PDB entry 5CZ5 | X-ray diffraction, 2.80 A resolution | chains H and I of the 28 polymer chains in the assembly

[Chain H]
Molecule: Proteasome subunit beta type-2
From: Saccharomyces cerevisiae (strain ATCC 204508 / S288c)
Notes: EC 3.4.25.1
Reference sequence: P25043 (PSB2_YEAST); residues 1-232 here correspond to UniProt positions 30-261 (UniProt number = residue number + 29)
Sequence (232 residues; each row starts with the number of its first residue):
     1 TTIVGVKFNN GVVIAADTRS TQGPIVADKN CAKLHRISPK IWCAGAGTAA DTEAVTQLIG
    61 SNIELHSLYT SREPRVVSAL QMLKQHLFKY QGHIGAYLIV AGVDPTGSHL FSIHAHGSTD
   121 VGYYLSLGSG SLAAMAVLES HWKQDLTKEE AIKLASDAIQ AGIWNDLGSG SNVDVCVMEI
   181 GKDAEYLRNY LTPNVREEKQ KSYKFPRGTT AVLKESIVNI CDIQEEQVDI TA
Disordered / not traced: 223-232
Glycans and other covalent adducts: CARFILZOMIB, bound form (3BV) linked to Thr1
Small-molecule neighbours: CARFILZOMIB, bound form (3BV; N-{(2S)-2-[(morpholin-4-ylacetyl)amino]-4-phenylbutanoyl}-L-leucyl-N-[(2R,3S,4S)-1,3-dihydroxy-2,6-dimethylheptan-4-yl]-L-phenylalaninamide): Arg19, Ser20, Thr21, Gln22, Ala27, Cys31, Lys33, Gly45, Ala46, Gly47, Thr48, Ala49, Thr52, Ser129, Gly168
Swiss-Prot annotation at these positions:
  - active site: Thr1 (Nucleophile)
From the paper describing this entry:
  - catalytic residues: Lys33 (proposed by the authors, not directly observed)

[Chain I]
Molecule: Proteasome subunit beta type-3
From: Saccharomyces cerevisiae (strain ATCC 204508 / S288c)
Notes: EC 3.4.25.1
Reference sequence: P25451 (PSB3_YEAST); residues 0-204 here correspond to UniProt positions 1-205 (UniProt number = residue number + 1)
Sequence (205 residues; each row starts with the number of its first residue; numbering starts at 0):
     0 MSDPSSINGG IVVAMTGKDC VAIACDLRLG SQSLGVSNKF EKIFHYGHVF LGITGLATDV
    60 TTLNEMFRYK TNLYKLKEER AIEPETFTQL VSSSLYERRF GPYFVGPVVA GINSKSGKPF
   120 IAGFDLIGCI DEAKDFIVSG TASDQLFGMC ESLYEPNLEP EDLFETISQA LLNAADRDAL
   180 SGWGAVVYII KKDEVVKRYL KMRQD
Disordered / not traced: 0
Ion coordination: Mg2+ site 1: Ala174, Asp177, Ser180; Mg2+ site 2: Asp204 (shared with 3 residues of chain Y)
Small-molecule neighbours: CARFILZOMIB, bound form (3BV; N-{(2S)-2-[(morpholin-4-ylacetyl)amino]-4-phenylbutanoyl}-L-leucyl-N-[(2R,3S,4S)-1,3-dihydroxy-2,6-dimethylheptan-4-yl]-L-phenylalaninamide): Ser4, Arg98, Asp124, Leu125, Ile126, Cys128
Swiss-Prot annotation at these positions:
  - modified residue: Ser30 (Phosphoserine)
  - cross-link: Lys69 (Glycyl lysine isopeptide (Lys-Gly) (interchain with G-Cter in ubiquitin))

[How chain H and chain I interact]
Pairs across the interface - 59 pairs, chain H then chain I:
  Ile25(H) - Asp143(I)
  Ile25(H) - Phe146(I)  hydrophobic
  Ala27(H) - Asp130(I)
  Asp28(H) - Asp130(I)
  Asp28(H) - Glu131(I)
  Lys29(H) - Glu150(I)  salt bridge
  Thr48(H) - Ile126(I)
  Ala49(H) - Cys128(I)  hydrophobic
  Ala50(H) - Tyr95(I)
  Ala50(H) - Ile126(I)  hydrophobic
  Ala50(H) - Cys128(I)  hydrophobic
  Asp51(H) - Tyr95(I)  hydrogen bond
  Asp51(H) - Arg98(I)  salt bridge
  Ala54(H) - Tyr95(I)
  Tyr90(H) - Phe99(I)  hydrophobic
  His93(H) - Arg98(I)
  His93(H) - Phe99(I)
  Ile94(H) - Phe99(I)  hydrophobic
  Arg196(H) - Glu150(I)  salt bridge
  Lys199(H) - Glu150(I)
  Lys199(H) - Ser151(I)
  Lys199(H) - Tyr153(I)  hydrogen bond (side chain-backbone)
  Ser202(H) - Glu154(I)  hydrogen bond
  Tyr203(H) - Ser151(I)
  Tyr203(H) - Leu152(I)  hydrophobic
  Tyr203(H) - Glu154(I)
  Lys204(H) - Glu154(I)
  Lys204(H) - Asp161(I)
  Phe205(H) - Leu152(I)  hydrophobic
  Phe205(H) - Gln168(I)
  Arg207(H) - Glu160(I)
  Arg207(H) - Asp161(I)  salt bridge
  Gly208(H) - Glu164(I)  hydrogen bond (backbone-side chain)
  Thr209(H) - Glu164(I)  hydrogen bond (backbone-side chain)
  Thr210(H) - Glu164(I)  hydrogen bond
  Thr210(H) - Ser167(I)
  Thr210(H) - Gln168(I)  hydrogen bond
  Thr210(H) - Leu199(I)
  Ala211(H) - Leu199(I)
  Ala211(H) - Lys200(I)  hydrogen bond (backbone-backbone)
  Val212(H) - Phe163(I)  hydrophobic
  Val212(H) - Tyr198(I)
  Leu213(H) - Tyr198(I)  hydrogen bond (backbone-backbone)
  Leu213(H) - Leu199(I)
  Leu213(H) - Lys200(I)
  Lys214(H) - Lys196(I)
  Lys214(H) - Arg197(I)
  Lys214(H) - Tyr198(I)  hydrogen bond (backbone-backbone)
  Glu215(H) - Lys196(I)
  Glu215(H) - Arg197(I)  salt bridge
  Ser216(H) - Val195(I)
  Ser216(H) - Lys196(I)  hydrogen bond (backbone-backbone)
  Ile217(H) - Val194(I)
  Val218(H) - Val194(I)  hydrogen bond (backbone-backbone)
  Val218(H) - Lys196(I)
  Asn219(H) - His44(I)
  Ile220(H) - Gly46(I)
  Ile220(H) - Val194(I)  hydrophobic
  Asp222(H) - Lys74(I)  salt bridge
Other interface residues (no listed pair), chain H (35 interface residues in all): Val26, Pro206
Other interface residues (no listed pair), chain I (37 interface residues in all): His47, Phe49, Glu158, Thr165, Leu171, Tyr187, Glu193

[In short]
35 residues of chain H face 37 of chain I across their interface, with 12 hydrogen bonds and 6 salt bridges.
Polar contacts include Lys29(H)-Glu150(I), Asp51(H)-Arg98(I) and Arg196(H)-Glu150(I). Ligands of chain I:
CARFILZOMIB, bound form. Covalently linked CARFILZOMIB, bound form: at Thr1(H). The paper reports the
catalytic residue Lys33(H).
Here chain H is Proteasome subunit beta type-2 and chain I is Proteasome subunit beta type-3, both from
Saccharomyces cerevisiae (strain ATCC 204508 / S288c). Entry 5CZ5 (Yeast 20S proteasome beta1-T1A mutant in
complex with Carfilzomib) was determined by X-ray diffraction (same publication as 5CZ4, 5CZ6, 5CZ7, 5CZ8,
5CZ9, 5CZA and 16 further entries).
